5TMC - chains A and B of the 7 polymer chains in the assembly; structure by X-ray diffraction, 2.71 A resolution.

[Chain A (and B)]
Molecule: DNA-directed RNA polymerase subunit alpha
Source organism: Thermus thermophilus
Notes: EC 2.7.7.6; chain B of this document is another copy of the same molecule, construct and numbering; everything in this record applies to it too
UniProtKB: Q9Z9H6 (RPOA_THETH); residue numbers follow UniProt; this construct covers 1-315
Sequence (315 residues; numbered 1 to 315; the number before each row is that of its first residue):
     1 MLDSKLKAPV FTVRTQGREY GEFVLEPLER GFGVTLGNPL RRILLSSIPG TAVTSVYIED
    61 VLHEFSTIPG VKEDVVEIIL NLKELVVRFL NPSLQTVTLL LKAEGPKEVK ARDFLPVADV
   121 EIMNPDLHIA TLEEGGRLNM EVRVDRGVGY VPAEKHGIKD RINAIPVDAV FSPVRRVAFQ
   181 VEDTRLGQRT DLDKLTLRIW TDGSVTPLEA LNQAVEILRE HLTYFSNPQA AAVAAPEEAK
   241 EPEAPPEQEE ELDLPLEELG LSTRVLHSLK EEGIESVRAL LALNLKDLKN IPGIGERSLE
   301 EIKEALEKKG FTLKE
Unresolved in the structure: 232-315 (chain B: 239-315)

[Interface between chain A and chain B]
Pairs across the interface - 70 pairs, chain A then chain B:
  M1(A) with Q95(B)
  L2(A) with P92(B); Q95(B)
  D3(A) with Q95(B); R146(B)
  S4(A) with Q95(B); R146(B), hydrogen bond
  K5(A) with R146(B)
  A8(A) with Y224(B), hydrophobic
  P9(A) with Y224(B)
  V10(A) with Q229(B)
  F11(A) with Y224(B); F225(B); S226(B); N227(B); P228(B); Q229(B)
  T12(A) with Q229(B), hydrogen bond (side chain-backbone)
  V13(A) with Q229(B), hydrogen bond (backbone-backbone); A230(B), hydrophobic; A231(B)
  R14(A) with A231(B); A232(B); V233(B)
  T15(A) with V233(B)
  Q16(A) with V233(B)
  L25(A) with Y224(B); F225(B), hydrophobic
  E29(A) with H221(B), salt bridge
  G31(A) with R42(B), hydrogen bond (backbone-side chain)
  F32(A) with I43(B), hydrophobic; S47(B); H221(B)
  V34(A) with R42(B)
  T35(A) with P39(B); R42(B), hydrogen bond; I43(B)
  L36(A) with L218(B), hydrophobic; F225(B), hydrophobic
  P39(A) with T35(B); P39(B), hydrophobic
  R42(A) with G31(B), hydrogen bond (side chain-backbone); T35(B)
  I43(A) with F32(B), hydrophobic; T35(B)
  S47(A) with F32(B)
  V215(A) with L222(B), hydrophobic
  I217(A) with F32(B), hydrophobic
  L218(A) with L36(B), hydrophobic; L222(B), hydrophobic
  H221(A) with L28(B); F32(B)
  L222(A) with V215(B); L218(B), hydrophobic; L222(B), hydrophobic
  Y224(A) with P9(B), hydrophobic; F11(B); L25(B)
  F225(A) with F11(B), hydrophobic; L40(B), hydrophobic; V215(B), hydrophobic
  N227(A) with F11(B)
  P228(A) with F11(B); V13(B), hydrophobic
  Q229(A) with F11(B); T12(B); V13(B), hydrogen bond (backbone-backbone)
  A230(A) with V13(B)
  A231(A) with T12(B); R14(B)
Also at the interface, not in a pair above, chain A (43 interface residues in all): L28, L40, S46, L197, L211, R219
Also at the interface, not in a pair above, chain B (36 interface residues in all): G147, I217, R219

[In short]
Chain A and chain B form an interface of 43 and 36 residues respectively, with 7 hydrogen bonds and 1 salt
bridge. Polar contacts include E29(A)-H221(B), S4(A)-R146(B) and T12(A)-Q229(B).
Chain A and chain B are both DNA-directed RNA polymerase subunit alpha (Thermus thermophilus); the structure,
Re-refinement of Thermus thermopiles DNA-directed RNA polymerase structure, was determined by X-ray
diffraction (same publication as 5TMF).
